PDB entry 5LMT | electron microscopy, 4.15 A resolution (low resolution: residue-level contacts below are approximate; hydrogen-bond / salt-bridge calls are withheld) | chains A and I of the 25 polymer chains in the assembly

[Chain A]
Molecule: 16S ribosomal RNA
Organism: Thermus thermophilus HB8
Sequence (1522 nucleotides; numbered 0 to 1544 plus 21 insertion-coded residues; 44 numbers in that range are skipped by the numbering (no residue carries them; nothing is unmodelled there); the number before each row is that of its first residue; a row labelled like 189A-189L holds insertion residues (189A, then the next letters in order); numbering starts at 0):
     0 UUUGUUGGAG AGUUUGAUCC UGGCUCAGGG UGAACGCUGG CGGCGUGCCU AAGACAUGCA
    60 AGUCGUGCGG GCCG
    76 CGGGGUUUU
    88 ACUCCG
    96 UGGUCAGCGG CGGACGGGUG AGUAACGCGU GGGU
  129A G
   130 ACCUACCCGG AAGAGGGGGA CAACCCGGGG AAACUCGGGC UAAUCCCCCA UGUGGACCCG
189A-189L CCCCUUGGGGUG
   190 UGUCCAAAGG GCUUU
   216 GCCCGCUUCC GGAUGGGCCC GCGUCCCAUC AGCUAGUUGG UGGGGUAAUG GCCCACCAAG
   276 GCGACGACGG GUAGCCGGUC UGAGAGGAUG GCCGGCCACA GGGGCACUGA GACACGGGCC
   336 CCACUCCUAC GGGAGGCAGC AGUUAGGAAU CUUCCGCAAU GGGCGCAAGC CUGACGGAGC
   396 GACGCCGCUU GGAGGAAGAA GCCCUUCGGG GUGUAAACUC CUGA
   441 ACCCGGGACG AAACCCCC
   460 GA
   470 CGAGGGGA
   479 CUGACGGUAC CGGGGUAA
   498 UAGCGCCGGC CAACUCCGUG CCAGCAGCCG CGGUAAUACG GAGGGCGCGA GCGUUACCCG
   558 GAUUCACUGG GCGUAAAGGG CGUGUAGGCG GCCUGGGGCG UCCCAUGUGA AAGACCACGG
   618 CUCAACCGUG GGGGAGCGUG GGAUACGCUC AGGCUAGACG GUGGGAGAGG GUGGUGGAAU
   678 UCCCGGAGUA GCGGUGAAAU GCGCAGAUAC CGGGAGGAAC GCCGAUGGCG AAGGCAGCCA
   738 CCUGGUCCAC CCGUGACGCU GAGGCGCGAA AGCGUGGGGA GCAAACCGGA UUAGAUACCC
   798 GGGUAGUCCA CGCCCUAAAC GAUGCGCGCU AGGUCUCUGG GUCU
   848 CCUGGGGGCC GAAGCUAACG CGUUAAGCGC GCCGCCUGGG GAGUACGGCC GCAAGGCUGA
   908 AACUCAAAGG AAUUGACGGG GGCCCGCACA AGCGGUGGAG CAUGUGGUUU AAUUCGAAGC
   968 AACGCGAAGA ACCUUACCAG GCCUUGACAU GCUA
 1001A G
  1002 GGAACCCGGG UGAAAGCCUG GGGUGCCCC
1030A-1030D GCGA
  1031 GGGGAGCCCU AGCACAGGUG CUGCAUGGCC GUCGUCAGCU CGUGCCGUGA GGUGUUGGGU
  1091 UAAGUCCCGC AACGAGCGCA ACCCCCGCCG UUAGUUGCCA GCGGUUCGGC CGGGCACUCU
  1151 AACGGGACUG CCCGCG
  1168 AAAGCGGGAG GAAGGAGGGG ACGACGUCUG GUCAGCAUGG CCCUUACGGC CUGGGCGACA
  1228 CACGUGCUAC AAUGCCCACU ACAAAGCGAU GCCACCCGGC AACGGGGAGC UAAUCGCAAA
  1288 AAGGUGGGCC CAGUUCGGAU UGGGGUCUGC AACCCGACCC CAUGAAGCCG GAAUCGCUAG
  1348 UAAUCGCGGA UCAGCC
 1363A A
  1364 UGCCGCGGUG AAUACGUUCC CGGGCCUUGU ACACACCGCC CGUCACGCCA UGGGAGCGGG
  1424 CUCUACCCGA AGUCGCCGG
1442A-1442B GA
  1443 GCCUA
  1452 C
  1456 GGGCAGGCGC CGAGGGUAGG GCCCGUGACU GGGGCGAAGU CGUAACAAGG UAGCUGUACC
  1516 GGAAGGUGCG GCUGGAUCAC CUCCUUUCU
Disordered / not traced: 0-4, 1543-1544
Bound ions: Mg2+ site 1: U13, C526, G527; Mg2+ site 2 near G21 (its only coordinating residue here); Mg2+ site 3: C48, G115; Mg2+ site 4 near A53 (its only coordinating residue here); Mg2+ site 5: A59, U387; Mg2+ site 6: A109, G331; Mg2+ site 7: A116, G117, G289; Mg2+ site 8 near A119 (its only coordinating residue here); Mg2+ site 9: U252, G266, C267; Mg2+ site 10 near G299 (its only coordinating residue here); Mg2+ site 11 near A315 (its only coordinating residue here); Mg2+ site 12 near G324 (its only coordinating residue here); 32 more Mg2+ sites not listed

[Chain I]
Name: 30S ribosomal protein S9
Organism: Thermus thermophilus HB8
UniProtKB: P80374 (RS9_THET8); residues 1-128 here = UniProt positions 1-128
Sequence (128 residues; row label = number of the first residue in the row):
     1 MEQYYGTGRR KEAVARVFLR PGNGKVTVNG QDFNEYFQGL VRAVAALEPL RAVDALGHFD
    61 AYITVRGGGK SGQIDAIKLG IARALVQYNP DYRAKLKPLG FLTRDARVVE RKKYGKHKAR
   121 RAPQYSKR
Disordered / not traced: 1

[Chain A / chain I interface]
Pairs across the interface (116):
  G942(A) with Gln124(I)
  U943(A) with Gln124(I)
  G966(A) with Lys127(I)
  C967(A) with Tyr125(I); Lys127(I)
  C970(A) with Arg128(I)
  C1116(A) with Val108(I)
  G1117(A) with Arg104(I); Ala106(I)
  C1118(A) with Arg9(I); Arg83(I); Arg104(I)
  C1119(A) with Arg9(I); Arg83(I)
  C1128(A) with Arg16(I); Arg66(I)
  C1129(A) with Arg16(I); Phe18(I); Tyr62(I)
  A1130(A) with Gln3(I); Phe18(I); Arg20(I); Tyr62(I)
  C1147(A) with Tyr5(I); Arg16(I)
  U1148(A) with Thr7(I); Val14(I); Arg16(I)
  C1149(A) with Arg9(I); Val14(I)
  G1177(A) with Lys97(I)
  G1178(A) with Arg93(I); Lys97(I)
  A1179(A) with Arg93(I); Leu102(I); Thr103(I); Arg104(I)
  A1180(A) with Thr103(I)
  G1186(A) with Glu110(I); Lys113(I); Arg120(I)
  G1187(A) with Arg111(I); Lys113(I)
  A1188(A) with Tyr114(I)
  G1231(A) with Ser126(I)
  U1232(A) with Gln124(I); Tyr125(I); Ser126(I)
  G1233(A) with His117(I); Pro123(I); Gln124(I)
  A1248(A) with Lys70(I)
  C1249(A) with Tyr36(I); Gly67(I); Gly68(I); Gly69(I); Lys70(I); Gln73(I)
  A1250(A) with Arg66(I); Gly67(I); Gly68(I)
  A1251(A) with Glu12(I); Gly67(I)
  G1290(A) with Leu40(I)
  G1291(A) with Gln38(I); Gly39(I); Leu40(I)
  U1292(A) with Gln38(I); Gly39(I)
  C1342(A) with Gln124(I); Tyr125(I)
  G1343(A) with Arg120(I); Arg121(I); Ala122(I)
  C1344(A) with Arg120(I)
  U1345(A) with Arg120(I)
  A1346(A) with Arg107(I); Arg120(I)
  G1347(A) with Arg10(I); Lys11(I); Arg107(I); Val108(I); Val109(I); Glu110(I)
  U1348(A) with Glu110(I); Arg120(I)
  A1349(A) with Lys118(I); Arg120(I); Arg121(I)
  A1350(A) with Lys118(I); Arg121(I)
  U1351(A) with Lys118(I)
  C1366(A) with His117(I)
  C1367(A) with Lys112(I); Tyr114(I); Gly115(I); Lys116(I)
  G1368(A) with Lys112(I); Lys113(I); Tyr114(I)
  C1369(A) with Arg111(I); Lys112(I)
  G1370(A) with Glu12(I)
  G1371(A) with Lys11(I); Glu12(I); Gly68(I); Gly69(I); Val109(I)
  U1372(A) with Lys11(I); Gly69(I); Lys70(I); Ser71(I); Gly72(I)
  G1373(A) with Lys11(I); Arg42(I); Ser71(I)
Also at the interface, not in a pair above, chain A (55 interface residues in all): A968, G1127, G1131, C1189, U1341
Also at the interface, not in a pair above, chain I (58 interface residues in all): Glu2, Ala13, Val65, Asp105, Ala119

[In short]
The interface between chain A and chain I involves 55 residues on one side and 58 on the other. U13(A),
C526(A) and G527(A) form the Mg2+ site 1. C48(A) and G115(A) form the Mg2+ site 3.
Here chain A is 16S ribosomal RNA and chain I is 30S ribosomal protein S9, both from Thermus thermophilus HB8.
Entry 5LMT (Structure of bacterial 30S-IF1-IF3-mRNA-tRNA translation pre-initiation complex(state-3)) was
determined by electron microscopy, deposited together with 5LMN, 5LMO, 5LMP, 5LMQ, 5LMR, 5LMS, 5LMU and 5LMV.
